Entry 1JX4 (X-ray diffraction, 1.70 A resolution); this record covers chains P and A of the 3 polymer chains in the assembly.

== Chain P ==
Molecule: 13-nt DNA strand
Sequence (13 nucleotides; row label = number of the first residue in the row):
     1 GGGGGAAGGACTA

== Chain A ==
Protein: DNA polymerase IV (family Y)
Source organism: Sulfolobus solfataricus
Notes: EC 2.7.7.7
UniProt: Q97W02 (DPO42_SULSO); numbering as in UniProt (aligned over 1-352)
Chain sequence (352 residues; numbered 1 to 352; the number before each row is that of its first residue):
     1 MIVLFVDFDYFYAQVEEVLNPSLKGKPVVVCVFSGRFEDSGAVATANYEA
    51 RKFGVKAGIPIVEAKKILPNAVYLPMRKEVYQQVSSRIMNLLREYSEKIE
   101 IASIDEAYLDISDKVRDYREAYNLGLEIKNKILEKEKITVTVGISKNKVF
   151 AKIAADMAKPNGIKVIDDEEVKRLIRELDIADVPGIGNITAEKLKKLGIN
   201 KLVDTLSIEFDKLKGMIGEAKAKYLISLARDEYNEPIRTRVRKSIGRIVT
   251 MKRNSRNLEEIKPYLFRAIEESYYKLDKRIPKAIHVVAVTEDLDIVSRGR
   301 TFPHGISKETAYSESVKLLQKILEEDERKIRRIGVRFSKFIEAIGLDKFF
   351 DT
Disordered / not traced: 342-352
Modified / non-standard residues: Mse1, Mse76, Mse89, Mse157, Mse216, Mse251 (selenomethionine; parent Met)
Construct notes: modified residue (1, 76, 89, 157, 216, 251)
Ion coordination: Ca2+: Asp7, Phe8, Asp105 (together with 2',3'-dideoxyadenosine-5'-diphosphate); Mg2+: Ala181, Ile186
Ligand contacts: 2',3'-dideoxyadenosine-5'-diphosphate (ADI): Asp7, Phe8, Asp9, Tyr10, Phe11, Tyr12, Val43, Ala44, Thr45, Tyr48, Arg51, Ala57, Gly58, Mse76, Ile104, Asp105, Lys159
Swiss-Prot annotation at these positions:
  - active site: Glu106
  - binding site (Mg(2+)): Asp7, Asp105
  - site: Tyr12 (Substrate discrimination)
  - mutagenesis: Asp105 to Glu106 (Loss of function), Glu342 to Thr352 (Almost complete loss of interaction with PCNA)
What the authors report for this chain:
  - catalytic residues: Asp7, Asp105, Glu106
  - mutagenesis - D105A/E106A: abolished catalytic activity
  - binding site for the 13-nt DNA strand (chain P): Lys152
  - binding site for 2',3'-dideoxyadenosine-5'-diphosphate: Asp7, Tyr10, Tyr12, Ala44 to Gly58, Asp105, Lys159
  - Ca2+ coordination: Asp7, Asp105
  - binding site for the 18-nt DNA strand: Gly41
  - contacts within the chain: Glu16-Arg77 (hydrogen bond)
  - specificity-determining residues: Ala57 (by similarity / conservation)

== Interface between chain P and chain A ==
Residue-residue contacts (24; chain P residue first):
  DA6(P) - Thr301(A)  hydrogen bond to the phosphate
  DA6(P) - Lys339(A)  salt bridge to the phosphate
  DA7(P) - Ser297(A)  sugar contact
  DA7(P) - Arg298(A)  phosphate contact
  DA7(P) - Gly299(A)  hydrogen bond to the phosphate
  DG8(P) - Val296(A)  phosphate contact
  DG8(P) - Ser297(A)  hydrogen bond to the phosphate
  DG8(P) - Arg298(A)  salt bridge to the phosphate
  DA10(P) - Ile189(A)  phosphate contact
  DA10(P) - Thr190(A)  phosphate contact
  DC11(P) - Gly185(A)  sugar contact
  DC11(P) - Ile186(A)  phosphate contact
  DC11(P) - Gly187(A)  hydrogen bond to the phosphate
  DC11(P) - Asn188(A)  phosphate contact
  DC11(P) - Ile189(A)  hydrogen bond to the phosphate
  DC11(P) - Thr190(A)  hydrogen bond to the phosphate
  DC11(P) - Lys221(A)  sugar contact
  DT12(P) - Pro184(A)  phosphate contact
  DT12(P) - Gly185(A)  hydrogen bond to the phosphate
  DT12(P) - Ile186(A)  hydrogen bond to the phosphate
  DA13(P) - Ser103(A)  sugar contact
  DA13(P) - Asp105(A)  sugar contact
  DA13(P) - Glu106(A)  sugar contact
  DA13(P) - Lys152(A)  salt bridge to the phosphate
Interface residues without a listed pair, chain P (8 interface residues in all): DG5
Interface residues without a listed pair, chain A (22 interface residues in all): Val183, His285, Ile295, Lys321

== Summary ==
Chain P and chain A form an interface of 8 and 22 residues respectively, with 8 hydrogen bonds and 3 salt
bridges. Polar pairs include DA6(P)-Thr301(A), DA7(P)-Gly299(A) and DG8(P)-Ser297(A). Ligands of chain A:
2',3'-dideoxyadenosine-5'-diphosphate. From the paper: catalytic residues Asp7(A), Asp105(A) and Glu106(A);
D105A/E106A of chain A abolish catalytic activity.
Chain P is a 13-nt DNA strand and chain A is DNA polymerase IV (family Y) (Sulfolobus solfataricus); the
structure, Crystal Structure of a Y-family DNA Polymerase in a Ternary Complex with DNA Substrates and an ...,
was determined by X-ray diffraction, deposited together with 1JXL.
